PDB entry 3I5I | X-ray diffraction, 3.30 A resolution | chains A and B of the 3 polymer chains in the assembly

# Chain A
Name: Myosin heavy chain isoform A
From: Loligo pealei
UniProtKB: O44934 (O44934_LOLPE); residues 1-839 here = UniProt positions 1-839
Chain sequence (839 residues; each row starts with the number of its first residue):
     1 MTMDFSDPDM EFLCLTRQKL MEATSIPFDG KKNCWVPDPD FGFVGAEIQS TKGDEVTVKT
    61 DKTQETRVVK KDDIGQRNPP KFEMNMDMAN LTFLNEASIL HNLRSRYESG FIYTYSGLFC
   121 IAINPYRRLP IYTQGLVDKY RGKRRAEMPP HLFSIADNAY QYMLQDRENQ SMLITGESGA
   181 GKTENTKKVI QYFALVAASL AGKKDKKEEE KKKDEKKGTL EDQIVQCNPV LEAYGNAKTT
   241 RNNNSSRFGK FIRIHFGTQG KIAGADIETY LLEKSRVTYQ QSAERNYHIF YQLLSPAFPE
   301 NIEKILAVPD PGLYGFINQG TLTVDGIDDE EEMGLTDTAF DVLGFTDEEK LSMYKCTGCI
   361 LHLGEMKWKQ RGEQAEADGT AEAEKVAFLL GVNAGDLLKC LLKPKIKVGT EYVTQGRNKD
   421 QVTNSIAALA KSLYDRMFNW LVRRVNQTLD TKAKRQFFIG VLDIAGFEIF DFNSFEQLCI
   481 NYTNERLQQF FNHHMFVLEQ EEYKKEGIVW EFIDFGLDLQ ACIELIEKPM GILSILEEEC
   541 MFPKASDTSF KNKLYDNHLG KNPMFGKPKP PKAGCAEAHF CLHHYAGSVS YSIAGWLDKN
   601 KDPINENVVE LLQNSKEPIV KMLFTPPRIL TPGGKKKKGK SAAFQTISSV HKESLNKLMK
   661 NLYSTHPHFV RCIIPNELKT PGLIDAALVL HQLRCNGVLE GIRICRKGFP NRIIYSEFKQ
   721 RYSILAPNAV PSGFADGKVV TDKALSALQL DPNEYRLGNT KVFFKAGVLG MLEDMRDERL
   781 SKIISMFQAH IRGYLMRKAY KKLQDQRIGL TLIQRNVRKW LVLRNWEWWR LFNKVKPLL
Disordered / not traced: 203-216, 626-642
Differences from the reference sequence: conflict Lys238 (Glu in O44934), Ala744 (Val in O44934)

# Chain B
Name: Myosin regulatory light chain LC-2, mantle muscle
From: Todarodes pacificus
UniProtKB: P08052 (MLR_TODPA); residues 1-153 here = UniProt positions 1-153
Chain sequence (153 residues; numbered 1 to 153; the number before each row is that of its first residue):
     1 AEEAPRRVKL SQRQMQELKE AFTMIDQDRD GFIGMEDLKD MFSSLGRVPP DDELNAMLKE
    61 CPGQLNFTAF LTLFGEKVSG TDPEDALRNA FSMFDEDGQG FIPEDYLKDL LENMGDNFSK
   121 EEIKNVWKDA PLKNKQFNYN KMVDIKGKAE DED
Disordered / not traced: 1-6, 152-153
Swiss-Prot annotation at these positions:
  - binding site (Ca(2+)): Asp26, Asp28, Asp30, Asp37
  - modified residue: Ala1 (Blocked amino end (Ala))

# How chain A and chain B interact
Pairs across the interface - 63 pairs, chain A then chain B:
  Asp805(A) - Met93(B)
  Gln806(A) - Met93(B)
  Gln806(A) - Phe94(B)
  Gly809(A) - Ala90(B)
  Leu810(A) - Leu110(B)
  Leu810(A) - Met114(B)
  Leu812(A) - Asp82(B)
  Leu812(A) - Ala86(B)
  Leu812(A) - Leu87(B)
  Ile813(A) - Ala90(B)
  Ile813(A) - Phe91(B)  hydrophobic
  Ile813(A) - Leu111(B)  hydrophobic
  Gln814(A) - Asp116(B)  hydrogen bond (side chain-backbone)
  Gln814(A) - Asn117(B)
  Gln814(A) - Phe118(B)
  Arg815(A) - Gly80(B)
  Arg815(A) - Asp82(B)  salt bridge
  Asn816(A) - Thr81(B)
  Asn816(A) - Asp82(B)  hydrogen bond
  Asn816(A) - Leu87(B)
  Asn816(A) - Lys146(B)
  Val817(A) - Lys146(B)
  Arg818(A) - Asp116(B)  hydrogen bond (side chain-backbone)
  Arg818(A) - Asn117(B)  hydrogen bond (side chain-backbone)
  Arg818(A) - Phe118(B)
  Arg818(A) - Glu122(B)  salt bridge
  Lys819(A) - Glu76(B)
  Lys819(A) - Ser79(B)
  Trp820(A) - Asp129(B)
  Trp820(A) - Ile145(B)
  Trp820(A) - Lys146(B)
  Trp820(A) - Lys148(B)
  Leu821(A) - Asn125(B)
  Leu823(A) - Glu76(B)
  Trp826(A) - Glu60(B)
  Trp826(A) - Leu73(B)  hydrophobic
  Trp826(A) - Glu76(B)  hydrogen bond
  Glu827(A) - Met57(B)
  Trp828(A) - Met57(B)  hydrogen bond (side chain-backbone)
  Trp828(A) - Glu60(B)  hydrogen bond
  Trp828(A) - Leu65(B)  hydrophobic
  Trp828(A) - Leu73(B)
  Trp829(A) - Lys77(B)
  Trp829(A) - Lys146(B)
  Trp829(A) - Gly147(B)
  Leu831(A) - Phe42(B)  hydrophobic
  Leu831(A) - Leu45(B)  hydrophobic
  Leu831(A) - Met57(B)  hydrophobic
  Phe832(A) - Glu17(B)
  Phe832(A) - Phe74(B)  hydrophobic
  Phe832(A) - Lys77(B)
  Asn833(A) - Gly147(B)
  Lys834(A) - Phe42(B)
  Lys834(A) - Leu45(B)
  Val835(A) - Ala21(B)
  Val835(A) - Met24(B)
  Lys836(A) - Glu17(B)  hydrogen bond (side chain-backbone)
  Lys836(A) - Leu18(B)
  Lys836(A) - Ala21(B)
  Leu838(A) - Met24(B)
  Leu838(A) - Leu45(B)  hydrophobic
  Leu839(A) - Glu20(B)
  Leu839(A) - Met24(B)  hydrophobic
Other interface residues (no listed pair), chain A (28 interface residues in all): Arg824
Other interface residues (no listed pair), chain B (46 interface residues in all): Ile25, Ile33, Leu38, Met41, Ser44, Arg47, Leu58, Gly115, Val126

# In short
28 residues of chain A and 46 residues of chain B are in contact, with 8 hydrogen bonds and 2 salt bridges.
Polar pairs include Arg815(A)-Asp82(B), Arg818(A)-Glu122(B) and Gln814(A)-Asp116(B). From UniProt: 4
Ca2+-binding residues on chain B.
Here chain A is Myosin heavy chain isoform A (Loligo pealei) and chain B is Myosin regulatory light chain
LC-2, mantle muscle (Todarodes pacificus). Entry 3I5I (The crystal structure of squid myosin S1 in the
presence of SO4 2-) was determined by X-ray diffraction together with 2EC6, 2OS8, 2OTG, 3I5F, 3I5G and 3I5H
from the same study.
